Entry 9DUN (electron microscopy, 3.32 A resolution); this record covers chains C and D of the 6 polymer chains in the assembly.

Chain C (and D):
Molecule: Ribosomal biogenesis protein LAS1L
Source organism: Homo sapiens
Notes: EC 3.1.-.-; chain D of this document is another copy of the same molecule, construct and numbering; everything in this record applies to it too
UniProt: Q9Y4W2 (LAS1L_HUMAN); residue numbers follow UniProt; this construct covers 1-200
Sequence (202 residues; each row starts with the number of its first residue; numbers below 1 keep their minus sign (Ser-1 is residue -1)):
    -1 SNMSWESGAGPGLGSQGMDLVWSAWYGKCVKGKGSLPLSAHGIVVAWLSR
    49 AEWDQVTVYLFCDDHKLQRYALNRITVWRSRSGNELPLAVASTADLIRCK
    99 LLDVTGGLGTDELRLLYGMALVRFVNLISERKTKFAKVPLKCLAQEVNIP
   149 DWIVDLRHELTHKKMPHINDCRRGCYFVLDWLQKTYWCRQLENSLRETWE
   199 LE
Unresolved in the structure: -1 to 40, 127-147, 186-200 (chain D: -1 to 39, 127-147, 186-200)
Differences from the reference sequence: expression tag (-1 to 0)
Curated features (UniProtKB/Swiss-Prot):
  - natural variant: Arg170 (R170C: In a colorectal cancer sample)
From the paper describing this entry:
  - catalytic residues: Arg155, His160
  - mutagenesis - R155A/H156A/H160A: abolished catalytic activity

Chain C / chain D interface:
Residue-residue contacts (36; chain C residue first):
  Arg77(C) - Asp109(D)  salt bridge
  Arg96(C) - Asp109(D)  salt bridge
  Arg96(C) - Glu110(D)  salt bridge
  Leu100(C) - Leu106(D)  hydrophobic
  Leu100(C) - Glu110(D)
  Leu106(C) - Leu100(D)  hydrophobic
  Asp109(C) - Arg77(D)  salt bridge
  Asp109(C) - Arg96(D)  salt bridge
  Glu110(C) - Arg96(D)  salt bridge
  Glu110(C) - Leu114(D)
  Leu113(C) - Leu113(D)
  Leu113(C) - Leu114(D)  hydrophobic
  Leu113(C) - Met117(D)
  Leu114(C) - Glu110(D)
  Leu114(C) - Leu113(D)  hydrophobic
  Leu114(C) - Leu114(D)  hydrophobic
  Gly116(C) - Met117(D)
  Met117(C) - Leu113(D)
  Met117(C) - Gly116(D)
  Met117(C) - Met117(D)
  Arg121(C) - Leu158(D)  hydrogen bond (side chain-backbone)
  Arg121(C) - Lys161(D)  hydrogen bond (side chain-backbone)
  Arg121(C) - Lys162(D)
  Arg121(C) - Met163(D)
  Asn124(C) - Thr159(D)
  Leu125(C) - His160(D)
  Glu157(C) - Arg121(D)
  Leu158(C) - Met117(D)
  Leu158(C) - Arg121(D)  hydrogen bond (backbone-side chain)
  Thr159(C) - Asn124(D)
  Thr159(C) - Leu125(D)
  His160(C) - Asn124(D)
  His160(C) - Leu125(D)
  Lys161(C) - Arg121(D)  hydrogen bond (backbone-side chain)
  Lys162(C) - Arg121(D)
  Met163(C) - Arg121(D)
Other interface residues (no listed pair), chain C (22 interface residues in all): Arg67, Cys97
Other interface residues (no listed pair), chain D (23 interface residues in all): Asp93, Cys97, Val120, Glu157

In short:
Chain C and chain D form an interface of 22 and 23 residues respectively; the contacts include 4 hydrogen
bonds and 6 salt bridges. Polar pairs include Arg77(C)-Asp109(D), Arg96(C)-Asp109(D) and Arg96(C)-Glu110(D).
From the paper: catalytic residues Arg155(C) and His160(C); R155A/H156A/H160A of chain C abolish catalytic
activity.
Chain C and chain D are both Ribosomal biogenesis protein LAS1L (Homo sapiens); the structure, Human
LAS1L-NOL9 complex, was determined by electron microscopy.
